6L8S - chains B and C of the 3 polymer chains in the assembly; structure by X-ray diffraction, 1.58 A resolution.

== Chain B ==
Name: Hemocyanin
Source organism: Panulirus japonicus
Sequence (650 residues; numbered 4 to 653; the number before each row is that of its first residue):
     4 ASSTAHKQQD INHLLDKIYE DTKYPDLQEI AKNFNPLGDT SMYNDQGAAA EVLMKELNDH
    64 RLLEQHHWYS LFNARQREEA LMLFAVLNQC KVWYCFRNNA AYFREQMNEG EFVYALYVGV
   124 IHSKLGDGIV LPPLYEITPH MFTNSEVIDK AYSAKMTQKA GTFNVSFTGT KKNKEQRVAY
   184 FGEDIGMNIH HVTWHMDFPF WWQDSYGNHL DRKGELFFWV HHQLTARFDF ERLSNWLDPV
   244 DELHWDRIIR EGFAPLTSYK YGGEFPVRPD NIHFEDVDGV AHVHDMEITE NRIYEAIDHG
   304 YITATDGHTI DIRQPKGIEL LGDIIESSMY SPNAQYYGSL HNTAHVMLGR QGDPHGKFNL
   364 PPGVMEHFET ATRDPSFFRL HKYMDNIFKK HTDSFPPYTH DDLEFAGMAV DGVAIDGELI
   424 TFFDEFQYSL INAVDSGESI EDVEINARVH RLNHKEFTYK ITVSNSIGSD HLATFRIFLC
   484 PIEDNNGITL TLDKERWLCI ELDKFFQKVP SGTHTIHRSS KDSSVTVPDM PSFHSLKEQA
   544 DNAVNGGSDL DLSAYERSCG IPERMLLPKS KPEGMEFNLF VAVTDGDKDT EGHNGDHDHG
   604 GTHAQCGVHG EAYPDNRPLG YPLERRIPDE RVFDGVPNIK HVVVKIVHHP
Cystine bridges: C93-C98, C483-C502, C562-C609
Covalent attachments: N-acetylglucosamine (NAG) linked to N167
Metal / ion sites: Mg2+: D24, Q68; Cu ion site 1: H194, H198, H224 (together with oxygen atom); Cu ion site 2: H344, H348, H384 (together with oxygen atom)
Ligand contacts:
  - oxygen atom (O), molecule 1: H194, H198, F220, H224, H344, H348, F371, H384
  - oxygen atom (O), molecule 2: H194, H198, H224, H344, H348, F371, F380, H384

== Chain C ==
Name: Hemocyanin
Source organism: Panulirus japonicus
Sequence (650 residues; each row starts with the number of its first residue):
     4 ASSTAHKQQD INHLLDKIYE DTKYPDLQEI AKNFNPLGDT SMYNDQGAAA EVLMKELNDH
    64 RLLEQHHWYS LFNARQREEA LMLFAVLNQC KVWHCFRNNA AYFREQMNEG EFVYALYVGV
   124 IHSKLGDGIV LPPLYEITPH MFTNSEVIDK AYSAKMTQKA GTFNVSFTGT KKNKEQRVAY
   184 FGEDIGMNIH HVTWHMDFPF WWQDSYGNHL DRKGELFFWV HHQLTARFDF ERLSNWLDPV
   244 DELHWDRIIR EGFAPLTSYK YGGEFPVRPD NKHFEDVDGV AHVHDMEITE NRIYEAIDHG
   304 YITATDGHTI DIRQPKGIEL LGDIIESSMY SPNAQYYGSL HNTAHVMLGR QGDPHGKFNL
   364 PPGVMEHFET ATRDPSFFRL HKYMDNIFKK HTDSFPPYTH DDLEFAGMAV DGVAIDGELI
   424 TFFDEFQYSL INAVDSGESI EDVEINARVH RLNHKEFTYK ITVSNSIGSD HLATFRIFLC
   484 PIEDNNGITL TLDKARWLCI ELDKFFQKVP SGTHTIHRSS KDSSVTVPDM PSFHSLKEQA
   544 DNAVNGGHDL DLSAYERSCG IPDRMLLPKS KPEGMEFNLF VAVTDGVKDT EGHNGDHDHG
   604 GTHAQCGVHG EAYPDNRPLG YPLERRIPDE RVFDGVPNIK HVVVKIVHHP
Cystine bridges: C93-C98, C483-C502, C562-C609
Metal / ion sites: Cu ion site 1: H194, H198, H224 (together with oxygen atom); Cu ion site 2: H344, H348, H384 (together with oxygen atom); Mg2+ site 1: S526, T529, E559, G604; Mg2+ site 2 near V635 (its only coordinating residue here)
Ligand contacts:
  - oxygen atom (O), molecule 1: H194, H198, H224, H344, H348, F371, F380, H384
  - oxygen atom (O), molecule 2: H194, H198, F220, H224, H344, H348, F371, H384

== How chain B and chain C interact ==
Pairs across the interface - 28 pairs, chain B then chain C:
  E245(B) - H285(C)  salt bridge
  R250(B) - D279(C)  salt bridge
  E293(B) - H287(C)
  N294(B) - H287(C)
  N294(B) - I291(C)
  Y297(B) - R295(C)
  E298(B) - R295(C)  salt bridge
  E298(B) - Y339(C)  hydrogen bond
  I300(B) - Q338(C)  hydrogen bond (backbone-side chain)
  D301(B) - R295(C)  salt bridge
  D301(B) - Q338(C)
  D301(B) - Y339(C)
  H302(B) - T306(C)
  H302(B) - T308(C)
  H302(B) - Y339(C)
  Y304(B) - T306(C)
  Y304(B) - T308(C)
  Y304(B) - D309(C)
  Y304(B) - G310(C)
  R316(B) - T308(C)  hydrogen bond (side chain-backbone)
  R316(B) - Q338(C)  hydrogen bond
  S397(B) - Q338(C)
  D632(B) - R64(C)  salt bridge
  E633(B) - R64(C)  salt bridge
  R634(B) - K58(C)
  R634(B) - E59(C)  salt bridge
  R634(B) - D62(C)  salt bridge
  R634(B) - R64(C)
Interface residues without a listed pair, chain B (18 interface residues in all): H247, T312, P631

== Overview ==
Chain B and chain C form an interface of 18 and 15 residues respectively; the contacts include 4 hydrogen
bonds and 8 salt bridges. Among the polar pairs are E245(B)-H285(C), R250(B)-D279(C) and E298(B)-R295(C).
Ligands of chain B: oxygen atom. Bound to chain C: oxygen atom.
Here chain B is Hemocyanin and chain C is Hemocyanin, both from Panulirus japonicus. Entry 6L8S (High
resolution crystal structure of crustacean hemocyanin) was determined by X-ray diffraction.
